Entry 2DSN (X-ray diffraction, 1.50 A resolution); this record covers chain A.

Chain A:
Molecule: Thermostable lipase
From: Geobacillus zalihae
Notes: EC 3.1.1.3
UniProt: Q842J9 (Q842J9_9BACI); residues 2-388 here correspond to UniProt positions 30-416 (UniProt number = residue number + 28)
Sequence (387 residues; row label = number of the first residue in the row):
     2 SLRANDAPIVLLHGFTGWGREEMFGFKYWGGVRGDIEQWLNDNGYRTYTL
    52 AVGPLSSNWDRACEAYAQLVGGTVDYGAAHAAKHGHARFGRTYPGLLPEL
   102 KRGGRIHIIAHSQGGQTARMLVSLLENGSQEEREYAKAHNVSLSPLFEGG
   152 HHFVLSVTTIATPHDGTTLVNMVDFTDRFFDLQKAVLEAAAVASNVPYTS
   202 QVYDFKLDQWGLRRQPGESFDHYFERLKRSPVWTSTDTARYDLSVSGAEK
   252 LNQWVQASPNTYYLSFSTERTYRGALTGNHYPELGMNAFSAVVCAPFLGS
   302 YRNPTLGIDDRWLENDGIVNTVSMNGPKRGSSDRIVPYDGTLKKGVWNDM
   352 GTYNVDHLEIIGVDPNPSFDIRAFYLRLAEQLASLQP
Bound ions: Zn2+: Asp61, His81, His87, Asp238; Ca2+: Gly286, Glu360, Asp365, Pro366

In short:
Asp61, His81, His87 and Asp238 form the Zn2+ site. Gly286, Glu360, Asp365 and Pro366 form the Ca2+ site.
Chain A is Thermostable lipase (Geobacillus zalihae); the structure, Crystal structure of T1 lipase, was
determined by X-ray diffraction, deposited together with 2Z5G.
